5C8C - chains A and C of the 3 polymer chains in the assembly; structure by X-ray diffraction, 2.50 A resolution.

== Chain A ==
Molecule: VP1
From: Coxsackievirus A16 (strain Tainan/5079/98)
UniProt: I3W9E1 (I3W9E1_9ENTO); residues 1-297 here correspond to UniProt positions 566-862 (UniProt number = residue number + 565)
Chain sequence (297 residues; numbered 1 to 297; the number before each row is that of its first residue):
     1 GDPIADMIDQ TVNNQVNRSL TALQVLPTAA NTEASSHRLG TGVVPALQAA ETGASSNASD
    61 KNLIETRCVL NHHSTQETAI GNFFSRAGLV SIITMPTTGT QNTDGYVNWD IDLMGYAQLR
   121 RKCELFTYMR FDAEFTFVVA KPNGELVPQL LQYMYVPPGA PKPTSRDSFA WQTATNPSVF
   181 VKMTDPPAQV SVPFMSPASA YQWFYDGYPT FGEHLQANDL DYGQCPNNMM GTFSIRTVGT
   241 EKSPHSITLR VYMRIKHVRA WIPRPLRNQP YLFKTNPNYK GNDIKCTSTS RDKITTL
Disordered / not traced: 8-22, 36-58
Construct notes: conflict Thr240 (Ile805 in I3W9E1)
Metal / ion sites: K+: Thr28, Ala29, Asn31, Asn71
Reported in the primary citation:
  - binding site for stearic acid: Leu113
  - conformationally variable residues (order/disorder transition): Ser36 to Lys61

== Chain C ==
Molecule: VP3
From: Coxsackievirus A16 (strain Tainan/5079/98)
UniProt: I3W9E1 (I3W9E1_9ENTO); residues 1-242 here correspond to UniProt positions 324-565 (UniProt number = residue number + 323)
Chain sequence (242 residues; numbered 1 to 242; the number before each row is that of its first residue):
     1 GIPTELKPGT NQFLTTDDGV SAPILPGFHP TPPIHIPGEV HNLLEICRVE TILEVNNLKT
    61 NETTPMQRLC FPVSVQSKTG ELCAAFRADP GRDGPWQSTI LGQLCRYYTQ WSGSLEVTFM
   121 FAGSFMATGK MLIAYTPPGG NVPADRITAM LGTHVIWDFG LQSSVTLVVP WISNTHYRAH
   181 ARAGYFDYYT TGIITIWYQT NYVVPIGAPT TAYIVALAAA QDNFTMKLCK DTEDIEQTAN
   241 IQ

== How chain A and chain C interact ==
Residue-residue contacts (170):
  Gln24(A) - Glu45(C)
  Gln24(A) - Arg48(C)  hydrogen bond (backbone-side chain)
  Val25(A) - Asn42(C)
  Val25(A) - Leu44(C)  hydrophobic
  Val25(A) - Glu45(C)
  Val25(A) - Arg48(C)
  Ala29(A) - Asn223(C)
  Ala29(A) - Thr225(C)
  Ala30(A) - Asp222(C)  hydrogen bond (backbone-backbone)
  Ala30(A) - Asn223(C)
  Ser59(A) - Glu116(C)  hydrogen bond
  Ser59(A) - Val168(C)
  Ser59(A) - Gln221(C)  hydrogen bond (backbone-side chain)
  Asp60(A) - Ser114(C)  hydrogen bond
  Asp60(A) - Val168(C)
  Asp60(A) - Pro170(C)
  Asp60(A) - Gln221(C)
  Leu63(A) - Thr166(C)
  Leu63(A) - Val168(C)
  Ile64(A) - Thr153(C)
  Ile64(A) - Pro170(C)  hydrophobic
  Asn71(A) - Asn223(C)
  His73(A) - Ser112(C)  hydrogen bond
  His73(A) - His176(C)  hydrogen bond
  His73(A) - Tyr177(C)
  His73(A) - Thr225(C)
  Ser74(A) - Thr225(C)
  Thr75(A) - Asn42(C)  hydrogen bond (backbone-side chain)
  Thr75(A) - Leu44(C)
  Thr75(A) - Thr225(C)
  Glu77(A) - Tyr108(C)  hydrogen bond (backbone-side chain)
  Glu77(A) - Lys227(C)
  Glu77(A) - Leu228(C)  hydrogen bond (side chain-backbone)
  Glu77(A) - Cys229(C)  hydrogen bond (side chain-backbone)
  Thr78(A) - Asn42(C)  hydrogen bond
  Thr78(A) - Leu43(C)  hydrogen bond (backbone-backbone)
  Thr78(A) - Leu44(C)
  Thr78(A) - Tyr108(C)
  Thr78(A) - Met226(C)
  Ala79(A) - His41(C)
  Ala79(A) - Asn42(C)
  Ile80(A) - Val40(C)
  Ile80(A) - His41(C)  hydrogen bond (backbone-backbone)
  Phe83(A) - Leu43(C)  hydrophobic
  Phe83(A) - Tyr107(C)  hydrophobic
  Phe83(A) - Tyr108(C)
  Arg86(A) - Thr15(C)
  Arg86(A) - Cys229(C)
  Ala87(A) - Phe13(C)  hydrophobic
  Ala87(A) - Thr15(C)  hydrogen bond (backbone-backbone)
  Met114(A) - Ile241(C)
  Gly115(A) - Gln237(C)  hydrogen bond (backbone-side chain)
  Gly115(A) - Ile241(C)
  Tyr116(A) - Gln237(C)
  Ala117(A) - Glu236(C)
  Ala117(A) - Gln237(C)  hydrogen bond (backbone-side chain)
  Ala117(A) - Ile241(C)
  Gln118(A) - Asp231(C)
  Arg120(A) - Ile241(C)
  Arg121(A) - Gln103(C)  hydrogen bond
  Arg121(A) - Tyr107(C)  hydrogen bond
  Arg121(A) - Thr232(C)
  Arg121(A) - Ile235(C)
  Lys122(A) - Tyr107(C)
  Leu125(A) - Leu43(C)  hydrophobic
  Phe126(A) - Val40(C)  hydrophobic
  Phe126(A) - Ile46(C)  hydrophobic
  Tyr128(A) - Ile36(C)  hydrophobic
  Arg130(A) - Pro30(C)
  Arg130(A) - Thr31(C)  hydrogen bond (side chain-backbone)
  Arg130(A) - Pro32(C)
  Arg130(A) - Pro33(C)
  Glu134(A) - Gly19(C)
  Glu134(A) - Ser21(C)  hydrogen bond
  Thr136(A) - Phe13(C)
  Val138(A) - Phe13(C)  hydrophobic
  Tyr155(A) - Ile24(C)  hydrophobic
  Pro177(A) - Ile24(C)
  Pro177(A) - Leu25(C)  hydrophobic
  Pro186(A) - Asn11(C)
  Gln189(A) - Phe13(C)
  Gln189(A) - Ser21(C)  hydrogen bond
  Val190(A) - Ser21(C)
  Val190(A) - Ala22(C)
  Val190(A) - Ile24(C)  hydrophobic
  Ser191(A) - Ser21(C)  hydrogen bond (side chain-backbone)
  Ser191(A) - Ala22(C)  hydrogen bond (backbone-backbone)
  Ser191(A) - Pro23(C)
  Ser191(A) - Ile24(C)  hydrogen bond (backbone-backbone)
  Val192(A) - Ile24(C)  hydrophobic
  Pro193(A) - Leu25(C)  hydrophobic
  Pro193(A) - Phe28(C)  hydrophobic
  Phe194(A) - Phe28(C)
  Phe194(A) - Pro30(C)
  Met195(A) - Leu25(C)  hydrophobic
  Ser196(A) - Thr31(C)  hydrogen bond (backbone-side chain)
  Pro197(A) - Thr31(C)  hydrogen bond (backbone-side chain)
  Ala198(A) - Thr31(C)
  Ser199(A) - Pro32(C)  hydrogen bond (side chain-backbone)
  Ser199(A) - Pro33(C)
  Ser199(A) - Ile34(C)  hydrogen bond (side chain-backbone)
  Tyr252(A) - Phe13(C)  hydrophobic
  Arg254(A) - Thr15(C)
  Arg254(A) - Asp17(C)  hydrogen bond (side chain-backbone)
  Arg254(A) - Asp18(C)  salt bridge
  Arg254(A) - Gly19(C)
  Arg259(A) - Pro33(C)
  Arg259(A) - Glu39(C)  salt bridge
  Ala260(A) - Glu39(C)
  Ala260(A) - Val40(C)  hydrogen bond (backbone-backbone)
  Trp261(A) - Ile36(C)  hydrogen bond (side chain-backbone)
  Trp261(A) - Pro37(C)
  Trp261(A) - Gly38(C)
  Trp261(A) - Glu39(C)
  Ile262(A) - Pro37(C)
  Ile262(A) - Gly38(C)  hydrogen bond (backbone-backbone)
  Pro263(A) - Val40(C)  hydrophobic
  Pro263(A) - Ile46(C)  hydrophobic
  Arg264(A) - Ile100(C)
  Leu266(A) - Gln103(C)
  Leu266(A) - Leu104(C)  hydrophobic
  Tyr271(A) - Ile241(C)  hydrophobic
  Leu272(A) - Ile241(C)
  Leu272(A) - Gln242(C)  hydrogen bond (backbone-backbone)
  Phe273(A) - Ile241(C)
  Phe273(A) - Gln242(C)
  Lys274(A) - Ile241(C)  hydrogen bond (side chain-backbone)
  Lys274(A) - Gln242(C)  hydrogen bond (backbone-backbone)
  Cys286(A) - Glu62(C)
  Cys286(A) - Arg68(C)
  Thr287(A) - Glu54(C)
  Thr287(A) - Gln97(C)
  Thr287(A) - Ser98(C)
  Ser288(A) - Glu54(C)  hydrogen bond
  Ser288(A) - Asn57(C)
  Ser288(A) - Arg68(C)  hydrogen bond (backbone-side chain)
  Ser288(A) - Gly94(C)
  Ser288(A) - Gln97(C)
  Thr289(A) - Asn57(C)  hydrogen bond (backbone-side chain)
  Thr289(A) - Arg68(C)  hydrogen bond (backbone-side chain)
  Thr289(A) - Asp93(C)
  Thr289(A) - Gly94(C)  hydrogen bond (side chain-backbone)
  Thr289(A) - Gln97(C)  hydrogen bond (backbone-side chain)
  Ser290(A) - Asn57(C)
  Ser290(A) - Leu58(C)
  Ser290(A) - Lys59(C)
  Ser290(A) - Glu62(C)  hydrogen bond
  Ser290(A) - Arg68(C)  hydrogen bond
  Arg291(A) - Val55(C)  hydrogen bond (side chain-backbone)
  Arg291(A) - Asn57(C)  hydrogen bond
  Arg291(A) - Leu58(C)
  Arg291(A) - Lys59(C)  hydrogen bond (backbone-backbone)
  Arg291(A) - Ala85(C)  hydrogen bond (side chain-backbone)
  Arg291(A) - Phe86(C)
  Asp292(A) - Leu58(C)
  Asp292(A) - Lys59(C)  salt bridge
  Lys293(A) - Leu58(C)
  Ile294(A) - Val55(C)
  Ile294(A) - Asn56(C)
  Ile294(A) - Leu58(C)
  Ile294(A) - Phe71(C)  hydrophobic
  Ile294(A) - Cys83(C)
  Ile294(A) - Ala84(C)
  Ile294(A) - Ala85(C)  hydrogen bond (backbone-backbone)
  Thr295(A) - Leu82(C)
  Thr295(A) - Cys83(C)
  Thr295(A) - Ala85(C)
  Leu297(A) - Phe86(C)  hydrophobic
  Leu297(A) - Arg87(C)
  Leu297(A) - Val142(C)  hydrophobic
Interface residues without a listed pair, chain A (78 interface residues in all): Leu23, Thr32, Pro187, Lys256, Arg267, Gln269
Interface residues without a listed pair, chain C (88 interface residues in all): Thr16, Val20, Pro65, Pro95, Leu167, Val169, Trp171, Ile193, Asp234, Asn240

== Summary ==
78 residues of chain A and 88 residues of chain C are in contact; the contacts include 49 hydrogen bonds and 3
salt bridges. Polar pairs include Arg254(A)-Asp18(C), Arg259(A)-Glu39(C) and Asp292(A)-Lys59(C). Thr28(A),
Ala29(A), Asn31(A) and Asn71(A) form the K+ site. The paper reports a binding site for stearic acid at
Leu113(A); conformational variability at Ser36(A).
Here chain A is VP1 and chain C is VP3, both from Coxsackievirus A16 (strain Tainan/5079/98). Entry 5C8C
(Crystal structure of recombinant coxsackievirus A16 capsid) was determined by X-ray diffraction together with
5C4W and 5C9A from the same study.
